PDB entry 2P5E | X-ray diffraction, 1.89 A resolution | chains A and D of the 5 polymer chains in the assembly

== Chain A ==
Molecule: HLA class I histocompatibility antigen, A-2 alpha chain
Source organism: Homo sapiens
Notes: fragment: extracellular domains alpha 1, alpha2 and alpha3, residues 25-299
UniProtKB: P01892 (1A02_HUMAN); residues 1-276 here correspond to UniProt positions 25-300 (UniProt number = residue number + 24)
Sequence (276 residues; row label = number of the first residue in the row):
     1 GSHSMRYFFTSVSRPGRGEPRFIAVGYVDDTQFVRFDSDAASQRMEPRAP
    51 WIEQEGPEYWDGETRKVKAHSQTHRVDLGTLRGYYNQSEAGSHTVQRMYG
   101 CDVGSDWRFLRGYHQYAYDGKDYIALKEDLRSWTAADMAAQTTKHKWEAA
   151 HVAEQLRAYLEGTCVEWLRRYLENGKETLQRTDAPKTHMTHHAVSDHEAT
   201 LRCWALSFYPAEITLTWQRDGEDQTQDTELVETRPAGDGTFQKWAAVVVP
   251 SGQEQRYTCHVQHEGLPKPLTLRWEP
Cystine bridges: Cys101-Cys164, Cys203-Cys259

== Chain D ==
Molecule: T-Cell Receptor, Alpha Chain
Source organism: Homo sapiens
UniProtKB: A2NVQ1 (A2NVQ1_HUMAN); residues 1-92 here correspond to UniProt positions 20-111 (UniProt number = residue number + 19)
Sequence (195 residues; row label = number of the first residue in the row; numbering starts at 0):
     0 MKQEVTQIPAALSVPEGENLVLNCSFTDSAIYNLQWFRQDPGKGLTSLLL
    50 ITPWQREQTSGRLNASLDKSSGSSTLYIAASQPGDSATYLCAVRPLLDGT
   100 YIPTFGRGTSLIVHPYIQNPDPAVYQLRDSKSSDKSVCLFTDFDSQTNVS
   150 QSKDSDVYITDKCVLDMRSMDFKSNSAVAWSNKSDFACANAFNNS
Disordered / not traced: 194
Cystine bridges: Cys23-Cys90, Cys137-Cys187

== Interface between chain A and chain D ==
Pairs across the interface - 9 pairs, chain A then chain D:
  Arg65(A) with Gly98(D), hydrogen bond (side chain-backbone); Thr99(D)
  Lys66(A) with Tyr100(D)
  Ala69(A) with Tyr100(D)
  His151(A) with Trp53(D)
  Glu154(A) with Trp53(D)
  Gln155(A) with Tyr31(D), hydrogen bond; Trp53(D)
  Thr163(A) with Leu96(D)
Other interface residues (no listed pair), chain A (8 interface residues in all): Gly62

== Summary ==
The interface between chain A and chain D involves 8 residues on one side and 6 on the other; the contacts
include 2 hydrogen bonds. Polar contacts include Arg65(A)-Gly98(D) and Gln155(A)-Tyr31(D).
Here chain A is HLA class I histocompatibility antigen, A-2 alpha chain and chain D is T-Cell Receptor, Alpha
Chain, both from Homo sapiens. Entry 2P5E (Crystal Structures of High Affinity Human T-Cell Receptors Bound to
pMHC Reveal Native Diagonal Binding Geometry) was determined by X-ray diffraction, deposited together with
2P5W, 2PYE and 2PYF.
